7B38 - chain A; structure by X-ray diffraction, 1.85 A resolution.

[Chain A]
Molecule: Acetylcholinesterase
From: Tetronarce californica
Notes: EC 3.1.1.7
UniProt: P04058 (ACES_TETCF), isoform P04058-2; residues 4-535 here correspond to UniProt positions 25-556 (UniProt number = residue number + 21)
Sequence (532 residues; each row starts with the number of its first residue):
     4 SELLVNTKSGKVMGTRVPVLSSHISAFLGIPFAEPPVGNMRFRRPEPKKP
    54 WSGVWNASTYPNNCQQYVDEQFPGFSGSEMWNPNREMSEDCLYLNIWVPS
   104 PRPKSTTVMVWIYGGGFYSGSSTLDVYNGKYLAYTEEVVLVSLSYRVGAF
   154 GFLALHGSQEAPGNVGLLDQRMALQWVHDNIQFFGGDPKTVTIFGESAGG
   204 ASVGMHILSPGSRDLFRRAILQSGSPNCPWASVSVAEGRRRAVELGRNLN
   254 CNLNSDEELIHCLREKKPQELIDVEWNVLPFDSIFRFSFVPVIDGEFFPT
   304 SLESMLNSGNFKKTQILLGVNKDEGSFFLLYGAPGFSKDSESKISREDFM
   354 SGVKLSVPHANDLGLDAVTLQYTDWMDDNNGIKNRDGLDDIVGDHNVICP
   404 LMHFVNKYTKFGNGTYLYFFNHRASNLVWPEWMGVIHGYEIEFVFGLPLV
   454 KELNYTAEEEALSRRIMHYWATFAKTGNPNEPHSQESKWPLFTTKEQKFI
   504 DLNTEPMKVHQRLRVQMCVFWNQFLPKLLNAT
Disulfide bonds: C67-C94, C254-C265, C402-C521
Covalent attachments: glycan linked to N59; N-acetylglucosamine (NAG) linked to N416, N457
Ion coordination: Mg2+ site 1 near E139 (its only coordinating residue here); Zn2+: H181, E268; Mg2+ site 2 near E268 (its only coordinating residue here); Mg2+ site 3: D326, D392; Mg2+ site 4 near H486 (its only coordinating residue here)
Curated features (UniProtKB/Swiss-Prot):
  - active site: S200 (Acyl-ester intermediate), E327 (Charge relay system), H440 (Charge relay system)
  - glycosylation (N-linked (GlcNAc...) asparagine): N59, N416, N457, N533
Reported in the primary citation:
  - Mg2+ coordination: D326, D392
  - Mg2+ coordination through a water molecule: D389, D393
  - catalytic residues: S200, E327, H440 (citing earlier work)
  - contacts within the chain: D326-E327 (water-mediated contact), D326-H440 (water-mediated contact), D326-F330 (water-mediated contact)

[Overview]
N-acetylglucosamine is covalently linked to N59, N416 and N457. The Zn2+ site is built by H181 and E268. D326
and D392 coordinate Mg2+ site 3. UniProt lists 3 active-site residues. From the paper: catalytic residues
S200, E327 and H440; Mg2+ coordination by D326 and D392.
Chain A is Acetylcholinesterase (Tetronarce californica); the structure, Torpedo californica
acetylcholinesterase complexed with Mg+2, was determined by X-ray diffraction (same publication as 7B2W and
7B8E).
